PDB entry 9GC9 | X-ray diffraction, 2.20 A resolution | chain AAA

# Chain AAA
Protein: Chymase
Organism: Homo sapiens
Notes: EC 3.4.21.39
UniProtKB: P23946 (CMA1_HUMAN); the construct lacks a stretch of the UniProt sequence and is renumbered around it, so the offset changes along the chain: 16-36 = UniProt 22-42; 37-61 = UniProt 46-70; 63-75 = UniProt 71-83; 77-79 = UniProt 84-86; 7 more segments
Sequence (226 residues; numbered 16 to 245 plus 7 insertion-coded residues; 11 numbers in that range are skipped by the numbering (no residue carries them; nothing is unmodelled there); the number before each row is that of its first residue; a row labelled like 36A-36C holds insertion residues (36A, then the next letters in order)):
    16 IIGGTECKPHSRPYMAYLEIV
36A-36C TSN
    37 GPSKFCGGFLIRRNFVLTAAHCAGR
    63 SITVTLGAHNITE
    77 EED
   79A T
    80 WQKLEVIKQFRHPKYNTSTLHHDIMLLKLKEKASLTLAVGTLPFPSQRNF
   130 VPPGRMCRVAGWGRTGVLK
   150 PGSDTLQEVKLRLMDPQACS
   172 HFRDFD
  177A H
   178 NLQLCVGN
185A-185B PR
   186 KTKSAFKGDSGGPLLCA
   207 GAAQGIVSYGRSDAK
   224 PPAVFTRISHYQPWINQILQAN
Not modelled in the structure: 122-132
Sequence notes: engineered mutation Arg-127 (Phe135 in P23946), Ala-208 (Val212 in P23946), Gln-235 (Arg237 in P23946)
Cystine bridges: Cys-42/Cys-58, Cys-136/Cys-201, Cys-168/Cys-182
Covalently attached groups: N-acetylglucosamine (NAG) linked to Asn-72, Asn-95
Ion coordination: Zn2+: His-25, Glu-78, Glu-84, Lys-109
Ligand contacts: A1IJ3 (3-[[2-methyl-3-(trifluoromethyl)phenyl]methyl]-2,4-bis(oxidanylidene)-1-[4-(2-oxidanylideneimidazolidin-1-yl)phenyl]pyrimidine-5-carboxylic acid): Thr-96, Ser-97, Thr-98, Leu-99, Asp-175, Ser-189, Ala-190, Phe-191, Lys-192, Asp-194, Ser-195, Val-213, Ser-214, Tyr-215, Gly-216, Arg-217, Ser-218, Ala-220, Ala-226, Val-227

# In short
Bound to chain AAA: compound A1IJ3. N-acetylglucosamine is covalently linked to Asn-72 and Asn-95. His-25,
Glu-78, Glu-84 and Lys-109 form the Zn2+ site.
Chain AAA is Chymase (Homo sapiens); the structure, Crystal structure of human chymase in complex with
compound27, was determined by X-ray diffraction together with 9GBH, 9GC1, 9GCC and 9GCD from the same study.
